PDB entry 6ZR7 | X-ray diffraction, 1.85 A resolution | chain AAA

Chain AAA:
Protein: Down syndrome cell adhesion molecule
From: Homo sapiens
UniProt: O60469 (DSCAM_HUMAN), isoform O60469-2; numbering as in UniProt (aligned over 595-884)
Chain sequence (308 residues; each row starts with the number of its first residue):
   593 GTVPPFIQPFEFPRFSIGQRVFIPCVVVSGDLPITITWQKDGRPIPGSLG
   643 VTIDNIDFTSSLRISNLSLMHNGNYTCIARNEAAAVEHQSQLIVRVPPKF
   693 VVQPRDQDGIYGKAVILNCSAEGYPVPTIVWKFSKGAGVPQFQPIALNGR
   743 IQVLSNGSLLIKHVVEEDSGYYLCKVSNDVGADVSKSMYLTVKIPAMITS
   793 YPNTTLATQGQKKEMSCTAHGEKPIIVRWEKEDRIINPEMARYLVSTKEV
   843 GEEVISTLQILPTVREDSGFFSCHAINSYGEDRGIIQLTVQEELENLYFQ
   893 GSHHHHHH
Disordered / not traced: 593, 886-900
Cystine bridges: C617-C669, C711-C766, C809-C865
Covalently attached groups: N-acetylglucosamine (NAG) linked to N666, N710; glycan linked to N748, N795
Differences from the reference sequence: expression tag (593-594, 885-900)
Metal / ion sites: Ca2+: E679, P830, M832, Y835 (together with glycerol)
From the paper describing this entry:
  - post-translational modification sites: N666, N710, N748
  - binding site for N-acetylglucosamine: N795

Summary:
Covalently linked N-acetylglucosamine: at N666 and N710. The Ca2+ site is built by E679, P830, M832 and Y835.
The paper reports a binding site for N-acetylglucosamine at N795; modification sites N666, N710 and N748.
Chain AAA is Down syndrome cell adhesion molecule (Homo sapiens); the structure, X-ray structure of human
Dscam Ig7-Ig9, was determined by X-ray diffraction, deposited together with 6SFF.
